Entry 8OO6 (electron microscopy, 4.30 A resolution (low resolution: residue-level contacts below are approximate; hydrogen-bond / salt-bridge calls are withheld)); this record covers chains A and P of the 4 polymer chains in the assembly.

# Chain A
Name: DNA polymerase I
Source organism: Escherichia coli 'BL21-Gold(DE3)pLysS AG'
Notes: EC 2.7.7.7
UniProt: P00582 (DPO1_ECOLI); residues 328-928 here = UniProt positions 328-928
Amino-acid sequence (604 residues; each row starts with the number of its first residue):
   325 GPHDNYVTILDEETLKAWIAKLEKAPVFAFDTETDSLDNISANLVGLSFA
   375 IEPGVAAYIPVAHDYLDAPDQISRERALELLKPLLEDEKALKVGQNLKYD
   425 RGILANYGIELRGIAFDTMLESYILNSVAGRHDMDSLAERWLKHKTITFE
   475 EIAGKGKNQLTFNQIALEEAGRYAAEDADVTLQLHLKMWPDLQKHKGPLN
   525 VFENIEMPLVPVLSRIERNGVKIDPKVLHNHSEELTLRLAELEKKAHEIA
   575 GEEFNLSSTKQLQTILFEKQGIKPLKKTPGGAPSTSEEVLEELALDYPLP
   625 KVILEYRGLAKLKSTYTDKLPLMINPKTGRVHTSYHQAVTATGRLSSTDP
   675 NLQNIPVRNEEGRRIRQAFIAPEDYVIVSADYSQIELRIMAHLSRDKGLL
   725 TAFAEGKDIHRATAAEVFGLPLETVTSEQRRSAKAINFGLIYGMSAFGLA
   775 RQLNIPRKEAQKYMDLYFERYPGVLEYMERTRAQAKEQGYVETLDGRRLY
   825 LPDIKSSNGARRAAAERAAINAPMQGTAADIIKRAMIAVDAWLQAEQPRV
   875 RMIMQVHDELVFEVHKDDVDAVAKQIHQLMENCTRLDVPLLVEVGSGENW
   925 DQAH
Construct notes: expression tag (325-327)
Small-molecule neighbours: Mg2+ (MG): Asn420, Lys422, His660
Reported in the primary citation:
  - binding site for Template DNA: Phe771, Arg841
  - binding site for Displaced primer: Arg781
  - binding site for Extending Primer (chain P): Phe762

# Chain P
Molecule: Extending Primer
Sequence (18 nucleotides; each row starts with the number of its first residue):
     1 GCCAGGGTTTTCCCAGTC

# Interface between chain A and chain P
Pairs across the interface (32; chain A residue first):
  Thr583(A) with DC12(P); DC13(P)
  Thr602(A) with DC12(P)
  Gly604(A) with DC12(P)
  Ser608(A) with DC13(P)
  Thr609(A) with DC13(P)
  Ser610(A) with DC13(P); DC14(P)
  Glu611(A) with DC14(P)
  Arg631(A) with DC13(P); DC14(P)
  Lys635(A) with DC14(P); DA15(P)
  Tyr640(A) with DA15(P)
  Gln677(A) with DG16(P)
  Asn678(A) with DA15(P); DG16(P)
  Ile679(A) with DG16(P)
  Pro680(A) with DA15(P); DG16(P)
  Val681(A) with DG16(P)
  Arg682(A) with DA15(P); DG16(P)
  Glu710(A) with DC18(P)
  Arg755(A) with DT17(P)
  Lys758(A) with DC18(P)
  Ala759(A) with DC18(P)
  Phe762(A) with DC18(P)
  His881(A) with DT17(P); DC18(P)
  Asp882(A) with DT17(P); DC18(P)
Interface residues without a listed pair, chain A (29 interface residues in all): Pro603, Gly605, Ala606, Tyr766, Gln849, Val880

# In short
Chain A and chain P form an interface of 29 and 7 residues respectively. Chain A binds Mg2+. From the paper: a
binding site for Template DNA at Phe771(A) and Arg841(A); a binding site for Displaced primer at Arg781(A).
Here chain A is DNA polymerase I (Escherichia coli 'BL21-Gold(DE3)pLysS AG') and chain P is Extending Primer.
Entry 8OO6 (Pol I bound to extended and displaced DNA section - closed conformation) was determined by
electron microscopy, deposited together with 8OOY.
